Entry 8ER6 (X-ray diffraction, 2.81 A resolution); this record covers chains A and B.

[Chain A]
Name: Peptidyl-prolyl cis-trans isomerase FKBP1A
From: Homo sapiens
Notes: EC 5.2.1.8
UniProtKB: P62942 (FKB1A_HUMAN); residues 2-108 here = UniProt positions 2-108
Chain sequence (107 residues; each row starts with the number of its first residue):
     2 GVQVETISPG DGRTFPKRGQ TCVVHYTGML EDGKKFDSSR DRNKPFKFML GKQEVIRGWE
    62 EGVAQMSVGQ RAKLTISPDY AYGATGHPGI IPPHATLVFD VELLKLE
Small-molecule neighbours: XYU ((3S,5R,6R,7E,9R,10R,12R,14S,15E,17E,19E,21S,23S,26R,27R,30R,34aS)-5,9,27-trihydroxy-3-{(2R)-1-[(1S,3R,4R)-4-hydroxy-3-methoxycyclohexyl]propan-2-yl}-10,21-dimethoxy-6,8,12,14,20,26-hexamethyl-5,6,9,10,12,13,14,21,22,23,24,25,26,27,32,33,34,34a-octadecahydro-3H-23,27-epoxypyrido[2,1-c][1,4]oxazacyclohentriacontine-1,11,28,29(4H,31H)-tetrone): Tyr-27, Phe-37, Asp-38, Phe-47, Gln-54, Glu-55, Val-56, Ile-57, Trp-60, Tyr-83, His-88, Ile-91, Ile-92, Phe-100
Curated features (UniProtKB/Swiss-Prot):
  - modified residue: Lys-53 (N6-acetyllysine)
From the paper describing this entry:
  - binding site for XYU: Phe-47

[Chain B]
Name: non-specific serine/threonine protein kinase
From: Homo sapiens
Notes: EC 2.7.11.1
UniProtKB: B1AKP8 (B1AKP8_HUMAN); residues 2019-2112 here correspond to UniProt positions 224-317 (UniProt number = residue number - 1795)
Chain sequence (95 residues; numbered 2018 to 2112; the number before each row is that of its first residue):
  2018 GVAILWHEMW HEGLEEASRL YFGERNVKGM FEVLEPLHAM MERGPQTLKE TSFNQAYGRD
  2078 LMEAQEWCRK YMKSGNVKDL TQAWDLYYHV FRRIS
Sequence notes: expression tag (2018)
Small-molecule neighbours: XYU ((3S,5R,6R,7E,9R,10R,12R,14S,15E,17E,19E,21S,23S,26R,27R,30R,34aS)-5,9,27-trihydroxy-3-{(2R)-1-[(1S,3R,4R)-4-hydroxy-3-methoxycyclohexyl]propan-2-yl}-10,21-dimethoxy-6,8,12,14,20,26-hexamethyl-5,6,9,10,12,13,14,21,22,23,24,25,26,27,32,33,34,34a-octadecahydro-3H-23,27-epoxypyrido[2,1-c][1,4]oxazacyclohentriacontine-1,11,28,29(4H,31H)-tetrone): Leu-2031, Glu-2032, Ser-2035, Arg-2036, Phe-2039, Gly-2040, Thr-2098, Trp-2101, Asp-2102, Tyr-2105, Phe-2108

[Interface between chain A and chain B]
Residue-residue contacts - 14 pairs, chain A then chain B:
  Thr-22(A) / Arg-2109(B)
  Lys-45(A) / His-2106(B)
  Phe-47(A) / Tyr-2105(B)  hydrophobic
  Lys-48(A) / Tyr-2105(B)  hydrogen bond (backbone-side chain)
  Lys-48(A) / Arg-2109(B)
  Phe-49(A) / Tyr-2105(B)
  Thr-86(A) / Arg-2042(B)
  His-88(A) / Tyr-2038(B)
  His-88(A) / Phe-2039(B)
  Pro-89(A) / Arg-2042(B)
  Pro-89(A) / Val-2094(B)
  Gly-90(A) / Val-2094(B)
  Ile-91(A) / Val-2094(B)  hydrophobic
  Ile-91(A) / Thr-2098(B)
Interface residues without a listed pair, chain A (12 interface residues in all): Glu-55, Gly-87

[In short]
12 residues of chain A and 8 residues of chain B are in contact; the contacts include 1 hydrogen bond. Its one
hydrogen-bonded contact is Lys-48(A)/Tyr-2105(B). Compound XYU is bound between chain A and chain B. The paper
reports a binding site for XYU at Phe-47(A).
Chain A is Peptidyl-prolyl cis-trans isomerase FKBP1A and chain B is non-specific serine/threonine protein
kinase, both from Homo sapiens; the structure, FKBP12-FRB in Complex with Compound 11, was determined by X-ray
diffraction together with 8ER7 and 8ERA from the same study.
